5DZR - chain A; structure by X-ray diffraction, 3.16 A resolution.

== Chain A ==
Name: FRQ-interacting RNA helicase
Source organism: Neurospora crassa
UniProt: Q1K502 (Q1K502_NEUCR); residue numbers follow UniProt; this construct covers 114-1106
Amino-acid sequence (993 residues; row label = number of the first residue in the row):
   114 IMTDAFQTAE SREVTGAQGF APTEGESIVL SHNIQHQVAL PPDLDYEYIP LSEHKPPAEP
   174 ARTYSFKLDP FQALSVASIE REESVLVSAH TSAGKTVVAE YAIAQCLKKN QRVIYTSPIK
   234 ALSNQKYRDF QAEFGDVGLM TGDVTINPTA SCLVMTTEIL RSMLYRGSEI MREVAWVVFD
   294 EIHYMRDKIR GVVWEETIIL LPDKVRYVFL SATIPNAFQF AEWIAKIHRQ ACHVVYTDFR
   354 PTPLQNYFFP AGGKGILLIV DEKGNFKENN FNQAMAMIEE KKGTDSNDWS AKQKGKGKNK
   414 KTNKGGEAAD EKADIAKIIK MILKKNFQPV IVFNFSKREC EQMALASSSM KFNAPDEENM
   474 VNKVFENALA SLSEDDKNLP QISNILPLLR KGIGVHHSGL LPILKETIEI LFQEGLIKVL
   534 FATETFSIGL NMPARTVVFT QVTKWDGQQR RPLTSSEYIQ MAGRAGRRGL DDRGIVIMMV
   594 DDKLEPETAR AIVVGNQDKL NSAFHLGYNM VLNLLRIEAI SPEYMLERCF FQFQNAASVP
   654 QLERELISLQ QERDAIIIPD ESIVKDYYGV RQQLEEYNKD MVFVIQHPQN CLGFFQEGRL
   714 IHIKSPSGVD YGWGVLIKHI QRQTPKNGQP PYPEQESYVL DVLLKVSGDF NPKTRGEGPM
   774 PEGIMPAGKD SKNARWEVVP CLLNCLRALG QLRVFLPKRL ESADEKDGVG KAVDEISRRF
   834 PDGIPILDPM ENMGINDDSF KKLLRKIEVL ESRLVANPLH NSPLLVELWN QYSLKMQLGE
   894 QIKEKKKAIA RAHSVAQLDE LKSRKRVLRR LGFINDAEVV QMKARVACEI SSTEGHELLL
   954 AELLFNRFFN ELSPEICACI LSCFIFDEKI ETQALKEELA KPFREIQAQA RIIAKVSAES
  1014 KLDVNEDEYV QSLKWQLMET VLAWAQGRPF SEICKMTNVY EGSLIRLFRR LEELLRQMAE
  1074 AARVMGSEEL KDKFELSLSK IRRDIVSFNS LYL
Disordered / not traced: 395-422
Reported in the primary citation:
  - conformationally variable residues (order/disorder transition): A122 to I141

== In short ==
The paper reports conformational variability at A122.
Chain A is FRQ-interacting RNA helicase (Neurospora crassa); the structure, Structure of RNA Helicase FRH a
Critical Component of the Neurospora Crassa Circadian Clock, was determined by X-ray diffraction together with
4XGT and 5E02 from the same study.
